3IY8 - chains H and Q of the 11 polymer chains in the assembly; structure by electron microscopy, 14.10 A resolution (very low resolution: no residue pairs are listed; an interface is given only as per-side residue counts).

== Chain H ==
Name: 30S ribosomal protein S8
From: Escherichia coli
UniProtKB: P0A7W7 (RS8_ECOLI); residues 1-129 here correspond to UniProt positions 2-130 (UniProt number = residue number + 1)
Chain sequence (129 residues; numbered 1 to 129; the number before each row is that of its first residue):
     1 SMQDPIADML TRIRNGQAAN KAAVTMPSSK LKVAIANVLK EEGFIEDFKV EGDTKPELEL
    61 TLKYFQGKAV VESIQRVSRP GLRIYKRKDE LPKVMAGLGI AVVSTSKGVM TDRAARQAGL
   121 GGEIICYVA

== Chain Q ==
Name: 30S ribosomal protein S17
From: Escherichia coli
UniProtKB: P0AG63 (RS17_ECOLI); residues 1-80 here correspond to UniProt positions 4-83 (UniProt number = residue number + 3)
Chain sequence (80 residues; each row starts with the number of its first residue):
     1 KIRTLQGRVV SDKMEKSIVV AIERFVKHPI YGKFIKRTTK LHVHDENNEC GIGDVVEIRE
    61 CRPLSKTKSW TLVRVVEKAV

== Interface between chain H and chain Q ==
At this resolution (14 A) residue pairs are not listed: 12 residues of chain H and 10 of chain Q lie at the interface.

== In short ==
The interface between chain H and chain Q involves 12 residues on one side and 10 on the other.
Chain H is 30S ribosomal protein S8 and chain Q is 30S ribosomal protein S17, both from Escherichia coli; the
structure, Leishmania tarentolae Mitonchondrial Ribosome small subunit, was determined by electron microscopy.
